6PWU - chains A and C of the 5 polymer chains in the assembly; structure by electron microscopy, 6.20 A resolution (low resolution: residue-level contacts below are approximate; hydrogen-bond / salt-bridge calls are withheld).

Chain A (and C):
Protein: Envelope glycoprotein gp160
From: Human immunodeficiency virus 1
Notes: chain C of this document is another copy of the same molecule, construct and numbering; everything in this record applies to it too
Reference sequence: Q71014 (Q71014_9HIV1); the author numbering skips numbers that UniProt does not, so the offset changes along the chain: 31-502 = UniProt 28-499; 1361-1717 = UniProt 500-856
Amino-acid sequence (858 residues; each row starts with the number of its first residue; note: 858 numbers in that range are skipped by the numbering (no residue carries them; nothing is unmodelled there)):
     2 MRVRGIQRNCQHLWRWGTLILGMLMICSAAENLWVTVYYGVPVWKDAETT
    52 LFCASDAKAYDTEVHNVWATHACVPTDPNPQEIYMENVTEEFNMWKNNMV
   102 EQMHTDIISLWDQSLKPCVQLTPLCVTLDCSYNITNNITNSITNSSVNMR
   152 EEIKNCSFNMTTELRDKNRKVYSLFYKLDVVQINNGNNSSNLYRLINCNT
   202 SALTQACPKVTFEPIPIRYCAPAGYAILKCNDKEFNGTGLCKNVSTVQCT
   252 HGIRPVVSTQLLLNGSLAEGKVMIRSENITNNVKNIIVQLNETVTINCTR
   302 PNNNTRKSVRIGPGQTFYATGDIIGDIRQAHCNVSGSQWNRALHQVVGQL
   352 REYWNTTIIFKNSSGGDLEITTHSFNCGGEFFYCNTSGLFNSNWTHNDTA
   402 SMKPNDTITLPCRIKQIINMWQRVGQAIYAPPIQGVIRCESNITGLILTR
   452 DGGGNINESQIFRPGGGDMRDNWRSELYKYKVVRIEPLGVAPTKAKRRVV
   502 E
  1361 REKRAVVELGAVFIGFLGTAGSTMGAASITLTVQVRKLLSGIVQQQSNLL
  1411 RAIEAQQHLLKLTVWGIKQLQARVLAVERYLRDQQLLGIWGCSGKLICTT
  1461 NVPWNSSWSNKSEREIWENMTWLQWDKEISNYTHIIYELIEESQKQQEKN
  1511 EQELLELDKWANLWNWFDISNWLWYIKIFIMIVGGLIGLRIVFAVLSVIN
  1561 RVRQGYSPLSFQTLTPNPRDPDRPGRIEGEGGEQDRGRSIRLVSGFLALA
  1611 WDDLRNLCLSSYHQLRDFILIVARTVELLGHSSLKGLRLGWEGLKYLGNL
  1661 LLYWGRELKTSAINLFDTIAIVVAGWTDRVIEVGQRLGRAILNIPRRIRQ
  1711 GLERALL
Not modelled in the structure: 2-31, 1361-1374, 1519-1717
Disulfide bonds: Cys-54/Cys-74, Cys-119/Cys-208, Cys-126/Cys-199, Cys-131/Cys-157, Cys-221/Cys-250, Cys-231/Cys-242, Cys-378/Cys-440, Cys-1452/Cys-1458
Glycans and other covalent adducts: N-acetylglucosamine (NAG) linked to Asn-88, Asn-134, Asn-138, Asn-145, Asn-188, Asn-200, Asn-237, Asn-244, Asn-265, Asn-279, Asn-292, Asn-298, Asn-304, Asn-334, Asn-356, Asn-363, Asn-386, Asn-394, Asn-398, Asn-406, Asn-443, Asn-458, Asn-1465, Asn-1479, Asn-1491; glycan linked to Asn-156, Asn-160
Sequence notes: initiating methionine (2); expression tag (3-30)

How chain A and chain C interact:
Pairs across the interface (51):
  Glu-49(A) with Arg-1411(C)
  Asn-99(A) with Arg-1411(C)
  Glu-102(A) with Arg-1411(C)
  Thr-106(A) with Ala-1412(C)
  Thr-123(A) with Arg-166(C); Pro-314(C)
  Cys-126(A) with Glu-164(C); Leu-165(C); Arg-166(C)
  Val-127(A) with Arg-166(C); Asp-167(C)
  Thr-128(A) with Leu-165(C)
  Cys-199(A) with Pro-314(C); Gly-315(C)
  Asn-200(A) with Glu-164(C)
  Thr-201(A) with Gly-315(C)
  Ser-202(A) with Pro-314(C)
  Ala-203(A) with Pro-314(C)
  Arg-424(A) with Gln-1417(C)
  Thr-1423(A) with Leu-1420(C)
  Val-1424(A) with Leu-1420(C); Leu-1422(C)
  Ile-1427(A) with Leu-1422(C)
  Lys-1428(A) with Arg-1411(C); Ala-1412(C); Leu-1422(C)
  Gln-1431(A) with Gln-1405(C); Leu-1430(C); Arg-1433(C)
  Leu-1435(A) with Gln-1405(C)
  Glu-1438(A) with Ile-1402(C); Arg-1433(C)
  Arg-1439(A) with Ile-1402(C)
  Leu-1441(A) with Val-1437(C)
  Arg-1442(A) with Leu-1399(C); Ile-1402(C); Val-1403(C)
  Gln-1445(A) with Val-1395(C); Leu-1399(C); Gln-1444(C)
  Glu-1498(A) with Arg-1396(C)
  Glu-1501(A) with Thr-1392(C); Arg-1396(C)
  Glu-1502(A) with Thr-1392(C); Arg-1396(C)
  Lys-1505(A) with Thr-1392(C); Leu-1456(C)
  Gln-1506(A) with Ile-1389(C); Thr-1392(C)
  Glu-1511(A) with Lys-497(C)
  Leu-1517(A) with Glu-1516(C)
Other interface residues (no listed pair), chain A (38 interface residues in all): Pro-124, Tyr-194, Arg-195, Val-1434, Gly-1448, Gln-1512
Other interface residues (no listed pair), chain C (34 interface residues in all): Lys-168, Arg-311, Ala-496, Arg-499, Leu-1410, Val-1434, Gly-1454, Leu-1515

Overview:
The interface between chain A and chain C involves 38 residues on one side and 34 on the other.
N-acetylglucosamine is covalently linked to Asn-88(A), Asn-134(A), Asn-138(A), Asn-145(A), Asn-188(A) and
Asn-200(A) and 19 more.
Chain A and chain C are both Envelope glycoprotein gp160 (Human immunodeficiency virus 1); the structure,
Structure of full-length, fully glycosylated, non-modified HIV-1 gp160 bound to PG16 Fab, was determined by
electron microscopy, deposited together with 6ULC.
